9KBF - chains B and C; structure by electron microscopy, 3.74 A resolution.

[Chain B]
Molecule: S-phase kinase-associated protein 1
Organism: Homo sapiens
UniProt: P63208 (SKP1_HUMAN); residues 1-163 here = UniProt positions 1-163
Sequence (163 residues; row label = number of the first residue in the row):
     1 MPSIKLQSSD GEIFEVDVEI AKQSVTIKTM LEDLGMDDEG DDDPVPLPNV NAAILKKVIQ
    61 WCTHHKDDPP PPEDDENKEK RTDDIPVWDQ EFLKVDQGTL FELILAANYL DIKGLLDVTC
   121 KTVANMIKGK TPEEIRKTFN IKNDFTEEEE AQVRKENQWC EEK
Disordered / not traced: 163
Swiss-Prot annotation at these positions:
  - modified residue: Thr131 (Phosphothreonine)
  - cross-link: Lys142 (Glycyl lysine isopeptide (Lys-Gly) (interchain with G-Cter in SUMO1))

[Chain C]
Molecule: F-box only protein 3
Organism: Homo sapiens
UniProt: Q9UK99 (FBX3_HUMAN); numbering as in UniProt (aligned over 4-439)
Sequence (436 residues; each row starts with the number of its first residue):
     4 METETAPLTL ESLPTDPLLL ILSFLDYRDL INCCYVSRRL SQLSSHDPLW RRHCKKYWLI
    64 SEEEKTQKNQ CWKSLFIDTY SDVGRYIDHY AAIKKAWDDL KKYLEPRCPR MVLSLKEGAR
   124 EEDLDAVEAQ IGCKLPDDYR CSYRIHNGQK LVVPGLLGSM ALSNHYRSED LLDVDTAAGG
   184 FQQRQGLKYC LPLTFCIHTG LSQYIAVEAA EGRNKNEVFY QCPDQMARNP AAIDMFIIGA
   244 TFTDWFTSYV KNVVSGGFPI IRDQIFRYVH DPECVATTGD ITVSVSTSFL PELSSVHPPH
   304 YFFTYRIRIE MSKDALPEKA CQLDSRYWRI TNAKGDVEEV QGPGVVGEFP IISPGRVYEY
   364 TSCTTFSTTS GYMEGYYTFH FLYFKDKIFN VAIPRFHMAC PTFRVSIARL EMGPDEYEEM
   424 EEEEEEEEEE DEDDDS
Disordered / not traced: 4-9, 417-439

[Chain B / chain C interface]
Residue-residue contacts (67; chain B residue first):
  Glu76(B) - Arg54(C)  salt bridge
  Glu76(B) - Arg55(C)
  Glu76(B) - Lys58(C)
  Asn77(B) - Lys58(C)
  Glu79(B) - Arg55(C)
  Glu79(B) - Lys59(C)
  Lys80(B) - Phe27(C)
  Lys80(B) - Arg55(C)
  Thr82(B) - Phe27(C)
  Phe101(B) - Leu11(C)  hydrophobic
  Phe101(B) - Thr12(C)
  Phe101(B) - Leu13(C)
  Phe101(B) - Leu16(C)  hydrophobic
  Ile104(B) - Pro20(C)  hydrophobic
  Leu105(B) - Leu11(C)  hydrophobic
  Leu105(B) - Leu16(C)  hydrophobic
  Leu105(B) - Pro17(C)
  Asn108(B) - Asp19(C)
  Asn108(B) - Pro20(C)
  Leu116(B) - Leu23(C)  hydrophobic
  Asp117(B) - Phe27(C)
  Cys120(B) - Pro20(C)
  Cys120(B) - Leu23(C)  hydrophobic
  Cys120(B) - Ile24(C)  hydrophobic
  Cys120(B) - Phe27(C)  hydrophobic
  Val123(B) - Ile24(C)  hydrophobic
  Ala124(B) - Ile24(C)
  Ala124(B) - Phe27(C)  hydrophobic
  Ala124(B) - Leu28(C)
  Ile127(B) - Leu13(C)  hydrophobic
  Ile127(B) - Leu28(C)  hydrophobic
  Ile127(B) - Asp32(C)
  Lys128(B) - Phe27(C)  hydrogen bond (side chain-backbone)
  Lys128(B) - Asp32(C)
  Gly129(B) - Asp32(C)  hydrogen bond (backbone-side chain)
  Lys130(B) - Asn35(C)  hydrogen bond (backbone-side chain)
  Thr131(B) - Asn35(C)
  Pro132(B) - Asn35(C)
  Ile135(B) - Val39(C)  hydrophobic
  Arg136(B) - Tyr38(C)
  Arg136(B) - Val39(C)
  Phe139(B) - Leu13(C)  hydrophobic
  Asn140(B) - Thr12(C)
  Ile141(B) - Ser40(C)
  Asn143(B) - Tyr38(C)
  Asn143(B) - Val39(C)
  Asp144(B) - Ser40(C)  hydrogen bond
  Asp144(B) - Arg41(C)  salt bridge
  Phe145(B) - Cys37(C)
  Phe145(B) - Tyr38(C)
  Phe145(B) - Ser40(C)
  Phe145(B) - Arg41(C)
  Phe145(B) - Ser44(C)
  Glu149(B) - Arg41(C)  salt bridge
  Glu150(B) - Tyr38(C)
  Val153(B) - Cys37(C)
  Val153(B) - Tyr38(C)  hydrophobic
  Arg154(B) - Tyr38(C)
  Asn157(B) - Ile34(C)
  Asn157(B) - Cys37(C)
  Asn157(B) - Tyr38(C)  hydrogen bond (backbone-side chain)
  Trp159(B) - Ile34(C)  hydrophobic
  Trp159(B) - Phe79(C)  hydrophobic
  Trp159(B) - Ile80(C)  hydrophobic
  Trp159(B) - Tyr83(C)  hydrophobic
  Cys160(B) - Arg31(C)
  Glu161(B) - Tyr38(C)
Interface residues without a listed pair, chain B (39 interface residues in all): Arg81, Lys121, Gln158
Interface residues without a listed pair, chain C (33 interface residues in all): Glu14, Asp29, Cys36, Trp53, Lys76

[Summary]
Chain B and chain C form an interface of 39 and 33 residues respectively; the contacts include 5 hydrogen
bonds and 3 salt bridges. Among the polar pairs are Glu76(B)-Arg54(C), Asp144(B)-Arg41(C) and
Glu149(B)-Arg41(C).
Here chain B is S-phase kinase-associated protein 1 and chain C is F-box only protein 3, both from Homo
sapiens. Entry 9KBF (Cryo-EM structure of the SKP1-FBXO3 complex) was determined by electron microscopy.
